Entry 9C3C (electron microscopy, 4.30 A resolution (low resolution: residue-level contacts below are approximate; hydrogen-bond / salt-bridge calls are withheld)); this record covers chains A and B of the 9 polymer chains in the assembly.

[Chain A]
Protein: Alpha-dystroglycan
Organism: Oryctolagus cuniculus
UniProtKB: Q28685 (DAG1_RABIT); residue numbers follow UniProt; this construct covers 30-653
Sequence (624 residues; row label = number of the first residue in the row):
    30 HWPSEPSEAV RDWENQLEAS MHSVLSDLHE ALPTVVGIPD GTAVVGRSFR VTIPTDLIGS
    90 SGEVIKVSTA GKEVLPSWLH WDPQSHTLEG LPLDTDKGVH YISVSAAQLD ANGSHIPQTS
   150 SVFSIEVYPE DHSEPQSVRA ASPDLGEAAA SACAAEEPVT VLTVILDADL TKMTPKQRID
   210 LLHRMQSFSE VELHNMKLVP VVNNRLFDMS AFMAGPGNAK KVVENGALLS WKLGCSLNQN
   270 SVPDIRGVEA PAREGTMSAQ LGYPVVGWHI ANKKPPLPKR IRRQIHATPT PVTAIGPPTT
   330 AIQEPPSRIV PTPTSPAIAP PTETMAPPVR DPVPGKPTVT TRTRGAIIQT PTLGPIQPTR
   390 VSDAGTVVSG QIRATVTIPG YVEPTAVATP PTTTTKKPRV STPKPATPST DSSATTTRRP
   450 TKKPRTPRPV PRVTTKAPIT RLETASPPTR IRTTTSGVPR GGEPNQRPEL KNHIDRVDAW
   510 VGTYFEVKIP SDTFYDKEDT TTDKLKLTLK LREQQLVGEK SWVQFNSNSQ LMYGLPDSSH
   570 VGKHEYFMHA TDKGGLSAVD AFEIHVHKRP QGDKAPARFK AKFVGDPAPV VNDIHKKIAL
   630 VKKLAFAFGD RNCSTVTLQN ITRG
Disordered / not traced: 30-62, 304-494
Cystine bridges: C182-C264
Glycans and other covalent adducts: N-acetylglucosamine (NAG) linked to N641, N649

[Chain B]
Protein: Beta-dystroglycan
Organism: Oryctolagus cuniculus
UniProtKB: Q28685 (DAG1_RABIT); residues 654-798 here = UniProt positions 654-798
Sequence (145 residues; each row starts with the number of its first residue):
   654 SIVVEWTNNT LPLEPCPKEQ ITGLSRRIAE DNGQPRPAFT NALEPDFKAT SIAITGSGSC
   714 RHLQFIPVAP PGIPSSVTPP TEVPDRDPEK SSEDDVYLHT VIPAVVVAAI LLIAGIIAMI
   774 CYRKKRKGKL TLEDQATFIK KGVPI
Cystine bridges: C669-C713
Glycans and other covalent adducts: N-acetylglucosamine (NAG) linked to N661

[How chain A and chain B interact]
Residue-residue contacts - 90 pairs, chain A then chain B:
  R598(A) - T660(B)
  R598(A) - N661(B)
  R598(A) - N662(B)
  Q600(A) - N662(B)
  Q600(A) - L664(B)
  Q600(A) - L666(B)
  K603(A) - L666(B)
  K603(A) - G711(B)
  A604(A) - L664(B)
  A604(A) - L666(B)
  A604(A) - S710(B)
  A604(A) - G711(B)
  P605(A) - L664(B)
  P605(A) - L666(B)
  P605(A) - P670(B)
  P605(A) - S710(B)
  P605(A) - C713(B)
  A606(A) - L664(B)
  A606(A) - I674(B)
  R607(A) - T708(B)
  R607(A) - S710(B)
  F608(A) - E658(B)
  F608(A) - W659(B)
  F608(A) - A706(B)
  F608(A) - I707(B)
  K609(A) - V657(B)
  K609(A) - E658(B)
  K609(A) - I705(B)
  K609(A) - A706(B)
  A610(A) - I655(B)
  A610(A) - V656(B)
  A610(A) - V657(B)
  A610(A) - W659(B)
  A610(A) - S704(B)
  K611(A) - S654(B)
  K611(A) - I655(B)
  K611(A) - V656(B)
  K611(A) - T703(B)
  K611(A) - S704(B)
  F612(A) - S654(B)
  F612(A) - I655(B)
  F612(A) - V657(B)
  F612(A) - F700(B)
  F612(A) - K701(B)
  F612(A) - A702(B)
  F612(A) - T703(B)
  V613(A) - I655(B)
  V613(A) - K701(B)
  V613(A) - T703(B)
  G614(A) - S654(B)
  G614(A) - I655(B)
  D615(A) - I655(B)
  P616(A) - S654(B)
  P616(A) - I655(B)
  V619(A) - I655(B)
  L629(A) - F700(B)
  K632(A) - A695(B)
  K632(A) - L696(B)
  K632(A) - D699(B)
  K632(A) - F700(B)
  F635(A) - A695(B)
  A636(A) - R680(B)
  A636(A) - F692(B)
  A636(A) - A695(B)
  F637(A) - L677(B)
  F637(A) - R680(B)
  F637(A) - I681(B)
  S643(A) - N662(B)
  T644(A) - T660(B)
  T644(A) - N661(B)
  T644(A) - N662(B)
  T644(A) - T663(B)
  V645(A) - T660(B)
  V645(A) - N662(B)
  T646(A) - W659(B)
  T646(A) - T660(B)
  T646(A) - N661(B)
  T646(A) - N662(B)
  L647(A) - V657(B)
  L647(A) - E658(B)
  L647(A) - W659(B)
  Q648(A) - E658(B)
  Q648(A) - W659(B)
  Q648(A) - T660(B)
  N649(A) - E658(B)
  I650(A) - V656(B)
  T651(A) - S654(B)
  T651(A) - V656(B)
  R652(A) - S654(B)
  G653(A) - S654(B)
Interface residues without a listed pair, chain A (36 interface residues in all): D602, K625, L633
Interface residues without a listed pair, chain B (37 interface residues in all): E667, E697, G709, S712

[Summary]
36 residues of chain A and 37 residues of chain B are in contact. N-acetylglucosamine is covalently linked to
N641(A) and N649(A). Covalently linked N-acetylglucosamine: at N661(B).
Chain A is Alpha-dystroglycan and chain B is Beta-dystroglycan, both from Oryctolagus cuniculus; the
structure, Cryo-EM structure of native dystrophin-glycoprotein complex (DGC), was determined by electron
microscopy.
